9J66 - chains B and C of the 4 polymer chains in the assembly; structure by electron microscopy, 3.55 A resolution.

[Chain B]
Name: CAV-C65 Heavy chain
Source organism: Homo sapiens
Chain sequence (231 residues; each row starts with the number of its first residue):
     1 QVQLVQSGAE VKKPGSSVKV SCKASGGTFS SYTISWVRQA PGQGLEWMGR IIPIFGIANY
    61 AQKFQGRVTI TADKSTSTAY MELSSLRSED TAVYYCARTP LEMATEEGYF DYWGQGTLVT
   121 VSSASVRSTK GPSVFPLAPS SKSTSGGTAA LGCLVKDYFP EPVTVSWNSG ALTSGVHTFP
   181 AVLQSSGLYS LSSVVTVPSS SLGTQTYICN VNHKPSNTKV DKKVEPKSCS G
Not modelled in the structure: 125-231
Cystine bridges: Cys22-Cys96

[Chain C]
Name: CAV-C65 Light chain
Source organism: Homo sapiens
Chain sequence (214 residues; each row starts with the number of its first residue):
     1 DIQMTQSPSS VSASVGDRVT ITCRASQGIS SWLAWYQQTP GKAPKLLIYA ASSLQSGVPS
    61 RFSGSGSGTD FTLTISSLQP EDFATYYCQQ ANSFPFTFGP GTKVDIKRTV AAPSVFIFPP
   121 SDEQLKSGTA SVVCLLNNFY PREAKVQWKV DNALQSGNSQ ESVTEQDSKD STYSLSSTLT
   181 LSKADYEKHK VYACEVTHQG LSSPVTKSFN RGEC
Not modelled in the structure: 108-214
Cystine bridges: Cys23-Cys88

[How chain B and chain C interact]
Pairs across the interface (29):
  Val37(B) - Phe98(C)  hydrophobic
  Gln39(B) - Gln38(C)
  Gln39(B) - Tyr87(C)
  Leu45(B) - Gln38(C)
  Leu45(B) - Tyr87(C)  hydrophobic
  Leu45(B) - Phe98(C)
  Trp47(B) - Phe94(C)  hydrophobic
  Trp47(B) - Phe96(C)
  Arg50(B) - Phe94(C)
  Asn59(B) - Phe94(C)
  Tyr60(B) - Phe94(C)
  Gln62(B) - Pro95(C)
  Tyr95(B) - Lys42(C)
  Tyr95(B) - Ala43(C)  hydrophobic
  Tyr95(B) - Pro44(C)
  Tyr109(B) - Ala34(C)  hydrophobic
  Tyr109(B) - Tyr36(C)
  Tyr109(B) - Leu46(C)
  Tyr109(B) - Tyr49(C)  hydrophobic
  Tyr109(B) - Gln89(C)
  Phe110(B) - Tyr36(C)  hydrogen bond (backbone-side chain)
  Phe110(B) - Leu46(C)
  Phe110(B) - Gln89(C)
  Phe110(B) - Phe96(C)  hydrophobic
  Asp111(B) - Leu46(C)
  Trp113(B) - Tyr36(C)  hydrophobic
  Trp113(B) - Ala43(C)  hydrophobic
  Trp113(B) - Pro44(C)
  Gly114(B) - Ala43(C)
Other interface residues (no listed pair), chain B (16 interface residues in all): Gly44, Glu46
Other interface residues (no listed pair), chain C (15 interface residues in all): Pro100

[Summary]
16 residues of chain B and 15 residues of chain C are in contact; the contacts include 1 hydrogen bond. The
hydrogen-bonded pair is Phe110(B)-Tyr36(C).
Here chain B is CAV-C65 Heavy chain and chain C is CAV-C65 Light chain, both from Homo sapiens. Entry 9J66
(Cryo-EM structure of the SARS-CoV-2 S 6P trimer in complex with the human neutralizing antibody Fab ...) was
determined by electron microscopy.
